5XGL - chains A and B of the 10 polymer chains in the assembly; structure by X-ray diffraction, 3.44 A resolution.

# Chain A (and B)
Protein: Soluble acetylcholine receptor
Source organism: Aplysia californica
Notes: chain B of this document is another copy of the same molecule, construct and numbering; everything in this record applies to it too
UniProt: Q8WSF8 (Q8WSF8_APLCA); residues 0-217 here correspond to UniProt positions 19-236 (UniProt number = residue number + 19)
Chain sequence (224 residues; each row starts with the number of its first residue; numbering starts at 0):
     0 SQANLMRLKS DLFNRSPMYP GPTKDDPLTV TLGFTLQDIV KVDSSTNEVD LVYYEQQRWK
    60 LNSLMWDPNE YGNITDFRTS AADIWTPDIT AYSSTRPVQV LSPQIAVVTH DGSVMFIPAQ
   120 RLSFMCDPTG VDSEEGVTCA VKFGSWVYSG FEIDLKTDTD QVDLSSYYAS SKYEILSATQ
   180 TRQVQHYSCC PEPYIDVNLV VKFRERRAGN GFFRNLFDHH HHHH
Disordered / not traced: 207-223
Disulfides: Cys-125/Cys-138, Cys-188/Cys-189
Differences from the reference sequence: conflict Val-41 (Ala60 in Q8WSF8), Val-136 (Ala155 in Q8WSF8); expression tag (218-223)
Reported in the primary citation:
  - conformationally variable residues (loop rearrangement): Gln-184 to Tyr-193

# How chain A and chain B interact
Pairs across the interface - 47 pairs, chain A then chain B:
  Ser-0(A) / Asp-25(B)
  Gln-1(A) / Tyr-18(B)
  Gln-1(A) / Asp-25(B)  hydrogen bond (backbone-side chain)
  Leu-4(A) / Pro-19(B)  hydrophobic
  Leu-4(A) / Thr-22(B)
  Met-5(A) / Pro-16(B)
  Met-5(A) / Met-17(B)
  Met-5(A) / Pro-19(B)
  Gln-36(A) / Tyr-91(B)  hydrogen bond (side chain-backbone)
  Gln-36(A) / Met-124(B)
  Asp-37(A) / Met-124(B)
  Val-39(A) / Thr-45(B)
  Val-51(A) / Ser-93(B)
  Val-51(A) / Met-124(B)  hydrophobic
  Tyr-53(A) / Tyr-91(B)  hydrogen bond (side chain-backbone)
  Tyr-53(A) / Trp-145(B)  hydrophobic
  Thr-74(A) / Lys-23(B)
  Asp-75(A) / Lys-23(B)  salt bridge
  Arg-77(A) / Val-146(B)  hydrogen bond (side chain-backbone)
  Arg-77(A) / Tyr-147(B)
  Arg-77(A) / Glu-151(B)  salt bridge
  Gln-98(A) / Pro-96(B)
  Val-99(A) / Pro-96(B)
  Leu-100(A) / Thr-89(B)
  Leu-100(A) / Ser-93(B)
  Leu-100(A) / Thr-94(B)
  Leu-100(A) / Arg-95(B)
  Leu-100(A) / Pro-96(B)
  Ser-101(A) / Trp-145(B)
  Pro-102(A) / Asp-87(B)
  Pro-102(A) / Thr-89(B)
  Pro-102(A) / Trp-145(B)
  Ile-104(A) / Asp-87(B)
  Ile-104(A) / Val-146(B)  hydrophobic
  Ile-116(A) / Trp-145(B)  hydrogen bond (backbone-side chain)
  Ala-118(A) / Trp-145(B)  hydrophobic
  Arg-120(A) / Glu-47(B)  salt bridge
  Arg-120(A) / Thr-94(B)  hydrogen bond (side chain-backbone)
  Arg-120(A) / Arg-95(B)
  Tyr-167(A) / Met-124(B)  hydrophobic
  Tyr-167(A) / Cys-125(B)
  Tyr-167(A) / Asp-126(B)  hydrogen bond (side chain-backbone)
  Ser-169(A) / Asn-46(B)  hydrogen bond (backbone-side chain)
  Ser-169(A) / Asp-126(B)
  Ser-170(A) / Asn-46(B)
  Lys-171(A) / Ser-44(B)  hydrogen bond (side chain-backbone)
  Lys-171(A) / Asn-46(B)
Interface residues without a listed pair, chain A (27 interface residues in all): Lys-8, Val-106
Interface residues without a listed pair, chain B (26 interface residues in all): Ser-92

# In short
27 residues of chain A face 26 of chain B across their interface, with 9 hydrogen bonds and 3 salt bridges.
Among the polar pairs are Asp-75(A)/Lys-23(B), Arg-77(A)/Glu-151(B) and Arg-120(A)/Glu-47(B). The paper
reports conformational variability at Gln-184(A).
Both chains are Soluble acetylcholine receptor (Aplysia californica). Entry 5XGL (Co-crystal structure of
Ac-AChBPP in complex with alpha-conotoxin LvIA) was determined by X-ray diffraction.
